5FGI - chains H and Z of the 28 polymer chains in the assembly; structure by X-ray diffraction, 2.90 A resolution.

[Chain H]
Molecule: Proteasome subunit beta type-2
Organism: Saccharomyces cerevisiae (strain ATCC 204508 / S288c)
Notes: EC 3.4.25.1
Reference sequence: P25043 (PSB2_YEAST); residues -11 to 232 here correspond to UniProt positions 18-261 (UniProt number = residue number + 29)
Chain sequence (244 residues; row label = number of the first residue in the row; numbers below 1 keep their minus sign (Asn-11 is residue -11)):
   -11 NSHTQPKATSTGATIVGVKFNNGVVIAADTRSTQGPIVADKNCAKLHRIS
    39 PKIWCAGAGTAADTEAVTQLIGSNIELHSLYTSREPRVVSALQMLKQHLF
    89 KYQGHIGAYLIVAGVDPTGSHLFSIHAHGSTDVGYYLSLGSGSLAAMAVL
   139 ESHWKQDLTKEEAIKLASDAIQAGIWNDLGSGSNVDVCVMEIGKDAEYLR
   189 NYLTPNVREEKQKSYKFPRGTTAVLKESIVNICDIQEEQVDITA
Disordered / not traced: 223-232
Construct notes: engineered mutation Ala1 (Thr30 in P25043)
What the authors report for this chain:
  - specificity-determining residues: Gly45

[Chain Z]
Molecule: Proteasome subunit beta type-6
Organism: Saccharomyces cerevisiae (strain ATCC 204508 / S288c)
Notes: EC 3.4.25.1
Reference sequence: P23724 (PSB6_YEAST); residues 1-222 here correspond to UniProt positions 20-241 (UniProt number = residue number + 19)
Chain sequence (222 residues; each row starts with the number of its first residue):
     1 QFNPYGDNGGTILGIAGEDFAVLAGDTRNITDYSINSRYEPKVFDCGDNI
    51 VMSANGFAADGDALVKRFKNSVKWYHFDHNDKKLSINSAARNIQHLLYGK
   101 RFFPYYVHTIIAGLDEDGKGAVYSFDPVGSYEREQCRAGGAAASLIMPFL
   151 DNQVNFKNQYEPGTNGKVKKPLKYLSVEEVIKLVRDSFTSATERHIQVGD
   201 GLEILIVTKDGVRKEFYELKRD
Bound ions: Mg2+: Thr192, Val198
Ligand contacts: CARFILZOMIB, bound form (3BV; N-{(2S)-2-[(morpholin-4-ylacetyl)amino]-4-phenylbutanoyl}-L-leucyl-N-[(2R,3S,4S)-1,3-dihydroxy-2,6-dimethylheptan-4-yl]-L-phenylalaninamide): Arg101, Pro104, His108, Asp126, Pro127, Val128, Ser130

[Interface between chain H and chain Z]
Residue-residue contacts - 56 pairs, chain H then chain Z:
  Arg19(H) - Ile196(Z)
  Arg19(H) - Asp222(Z)  salt bridge
  Pro24(H) - Arg194(Z)
  Pro24(H) - His195(Z)
  Pro24(H) - Ile196(Z)  hydrogen bond (backbone-backbone)
  Ile25(H) - Leu145(Z)  hydrophobic
  Ile25(H) - Arg194(Z)
  Ile25(H) - His195(Z)
  Val26(H) - Glu193(Z)
  Val26(H) - Arg194(Z)  hydrogen bond (backbone-side chain)
  Val26(H) - Ile196(Z)  hydrophobic
  Ala27(H) - Arg194(Z)  hydrogen bond (backbone-side chain)
  Asp28(H) - Arg194(Z)
  Lys29(H) - Glu193(Z)  salt bridge
  Lys29(H) - Arg194(Z)
  Ile163(H) - Asp222(Z)
  Trp164(H) - Ile35(Z)
  Trp164(H) - Arg38(Z)  hydrogen bond (backbone-side chain)
  Trp164(H) - Arg221(Z)
  Trp164(H) - Asp222(Z)
  Asn165(H) - Tyr33(Z)
  Asn165(H) - Arg38(Z)
  Asp166(H) - Tyr33(Z)
  Asp166(H) - Asp222(Z)
  Leu167(H) - Arg28(Z)
  Leu167(H) - Ile30(Z)  hydrophobic
  Leu167(H) - Asp32(Z)
  Leu167(H) - Tyr33(Z)  hydrogen bond (backbone-backbone)
  Leu167(H) - Ile35(Z)  hydrophobic
  Leu167(H) - Ile196(Z)
  Gly168(H) - Tyr33(Z)
  Ser169(H) - Asp222(Z)
  Ser171(H) - Asp222(Z)  hydrogen bond (backbone-side chain)
  Asn194(H) - Lys220(Z)  hydrogen bond (backbone-side chain)
  Asn194(H) - Asp222(Z)
  Arg196(H) - Thr189(Z)  hydrogen bond
  Arg196(H) - Ser190(Z)  hydrogen bond
  Arg196(H) - Glu193(Z)
  Glu197(H) - Arg185(Z)  salt bridge
  Lys199(H) - Asp186(Z)
  Gln200(H) - Arg185(Z)
  Gln200(H) - Asp186(Z)  hydrogen bond (backbone-side chain)
  Lys201(H) - Glu179(Z)
  Lys201(H) - Asp186(Z)  hydrogen bond (backbone-side chain)
  Tyr203(H) - Phe149(Z)
  Tyr203(H) - Gln153(Z)
  Tyr203(H) - Leu183(Z)
  Tyr203(H) - Asp186(Z)  hydrogen bond
  Phe205(H) - Asn152(Z)
  Phe205(H) - Gln159(Z)
  Arg207(H) - Pro162(Z)
  Gly208(H) - Pro162(Z)
  Thr209(H) - Gln159(Z)
  Thr209(H) - Tyr160(Z)  hydrogen bond (backbone-backbone)
  Ala211(H) - Tyr160(Z)  hydrophobic
  Ala211(H) - Gly166(Z)
Other interface residues (no listed pair), chain H (32 interface residues in all): Thr21, Gly23, Gly170, Val195, Pro206
Other interface residues (no listed pair), chain Z (31 interface residues in all): Ser34, Asn158, Glu161, Lys182

[Overview]
The interface between chain H and chain Z involves 32 residues on one side and 31 on the other, with 13
hydrogen bonds and 3 salt bridges. Polar pairs include Arg19(H)-Asp222(Z), Lys29(H)-Glu193(Z) and
Glu197(H)-Arg185(Z). Chain Z binds CARFILZOMIB, bound form. Thr192(Z) and Val198(Z) coordinate Mg2+. From the
paper: the specificity determinant Gly45(H).
Here chain H is Proteasome subunit beta type-2 and chain Z is Proteasome subunit beta type-6, both from
Saccharomyces cerevisiae (strain ATCC 204508 / S288c). Entry 5FGI (Yeast 20S proteasome beta1-T1A beta2-T1A
double mutant in complex with Carfilzomib) was determined by X-ray diffraction together with 5CZ4, 5CZ5, 5CZ6,
5CZ7, 5CZ8, 5CZ9 and 16 further entries from the same study.
